4PSN - chains A and B of the 4 polymer chains in the assembly; structure by X-ray diffraction, 2.05 A resolution.

# Chain A (and B)
Molecule: ssDNA binding protein
Organism: Aeropyrum pernix
Notes: chain B of this document is another copy of the same molecule, construct and numbering; everything in this record applies to it too
UniProt: Q9YAS7 (Q9YAS7_AERPE); numbering as in UniProt (aligned over 2-234)
Amino-acid sequence (237 residues; numbered -2 to 234; the number before each row is that of its first residue; numbers below 1 keep their minus sign (Gly-2 is residue -2)):
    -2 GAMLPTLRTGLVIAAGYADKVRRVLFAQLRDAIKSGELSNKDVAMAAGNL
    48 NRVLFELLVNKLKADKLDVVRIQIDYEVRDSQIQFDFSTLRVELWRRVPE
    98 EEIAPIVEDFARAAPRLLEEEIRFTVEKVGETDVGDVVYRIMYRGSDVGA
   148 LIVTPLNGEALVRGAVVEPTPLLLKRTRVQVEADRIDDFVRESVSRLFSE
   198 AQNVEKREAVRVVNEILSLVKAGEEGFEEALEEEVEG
Disordered / not traced: -2 to -1, 220-234 (chain B: -2 to -1, 219-234)
Sequence notes: expression tag (-2 to 1)
Modified positions: Mse0 (selenomethionine; parent Met); Mse42 (selenomethionine; parent Met); Mse139 (selenomethionine; parent Met)
Reported in the primary citation:
  - specificity-determining residues: Arg20 (proposed by the authors, not directly observed)

# Chain A / chain B interface
Pairs across the interface - 24 pairs, chain A then chain B:
  Mse0(A) with Mse0(B); Leu1(B); Pro2(B); Val75(B)
  Leu1(A) with Mse0(B); Pro2(B)
  Pro2(A) with Mse0(B), hydrophobic; Leu1(B); Pro2(B)
  Arg5(A) with Ala24(B); Gln25(B)
  Arg19(A) with Arg204(B)
  Gln25(A) with Arg5(B)
  Leu26(A) with Mse0(B), hydrophobic
  Arg27(A) with Arg68(B)
  Asp28(A) with Gln70(B), hydrogen bond; Arg88(B), salt bridge
  Arg68(A) with Arg27(B)
  Gln70(A) with Arg27(B); Asp28(B)
  Val75(A) with Mse0(B)
  Arg88(A) with Asp28(B)
  Glu90(A) with Arg27(B), salt bridge
  Arg204(A) with Arg19(B)
Other interface residues (no listed pair), chain B (16 interface residues in all): Glu74, Arg208

# Summary
15 residues of chain A and 16 residues of chain B are in contact, with 1 hydrogen bond and 2 salt bridges.
Polar pairs include Asp28(A)-Arg88(B), Glu90(A)-Arg27(B) and Asp28(A)-Gln70(B). The paper reports the
specificity determinant Arg20(A).
Chain A and chain B are both ssDNA binding protein (Aeropyrum pernix); the structure, Crystal structure of
apeThermo-DBP-RP2, was determined by X-ray diffraction together with 4PSL, 4PSM and 4PSO from the same study.
